Entry 5L2K (X-ray diffraction, 3.20 A resolution); this record covers chains D and E of the 4 polymer chains in the assembly.

== Chain D ==
Name: GEM42 TCR alpha chain
Organism: Homo sapiens
Chain sequence (204 residues; row label = number of the first residue in the row; note: 20 numbers in that range are skipped by the numbering (no residue carries them; nothing is unmodelled there); a row labelled like 84A-84C holds insertion residues (84A, then the next letters in order)):
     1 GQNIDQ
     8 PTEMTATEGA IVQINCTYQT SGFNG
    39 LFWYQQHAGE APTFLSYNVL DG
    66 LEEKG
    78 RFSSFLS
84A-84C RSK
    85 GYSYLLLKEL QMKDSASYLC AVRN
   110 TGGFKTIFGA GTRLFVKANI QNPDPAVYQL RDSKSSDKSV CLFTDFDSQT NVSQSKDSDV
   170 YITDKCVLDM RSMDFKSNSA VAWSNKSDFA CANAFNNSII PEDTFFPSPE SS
Unresolved in the structure: 203-221
Cystine bridges: Cys-23/Cys-104, Cys-150/Cys-200
Residues lining bound ligands: c36 gmm (70E; 6-O-[(2R,3R)-3-hydroxy-2-tetradecyldocosanoyl]-alpha-L-idopyranose): Asn-31, Tyr-55, Arg-107, Gly-111, Gly-112, Phe-113
From the paper describing this entry:
  - binding site for c36 gmm: Asn-31, Arg-107, Gly-111

== Chain E ==
Name: GEM42 TCR beta chain
Organism: Homo sapiens
Chain sequence (243 residues; numbered 1 to 256; 13 numbers in that range are skipped by the numbering (no residue carries them; nothing is unmodelled there); the number before each row is that of its first residue):
     1 NAGVTQTPKF RVLKTGQSMT LLCAQDMNHE Y
    39 MYWYRQDPGM GLRLIHYSVG EGT
    66 TAKGEVP
    74 DGYNVSRL
    83 KKQNFLLGLE SAAPSQTSVY FCASSPRLAG DEQFFGPGTR LTVLEDLKNV FPPEVAVFEP
   143 SEAEISHTQK ATLVCLATGF YPDHVELSWW VNGKEVHSGV CTDPQPLKEQ PALNDSRYAL
   203 SSRLRVSATF WQNPRNHFRC QVQFYGLSEN DEWTQDRAKP VTQIVSAEAW GRAD
Unresolved in the structure: 1
Cystine bridges: Cys-23/Cys-104, Cys-157/Cys-222
Residues lining bound ligands: c36 gmm (70E; 6-O-[(2R,3R)-3-hydroxy-2-tetradecyldocosanoyl]-alpha-L-idopyranose): Tyr-31, Pro-108, Arg-109, Leu-110, Ala-111, Gly-112, Asp-113
From the paper describing this entry:
  - contacts within the chain: Glu-30/Arg-109
  - binding site for c36 gmm: Tyr-31, Ala-111, Gly-112, Asp-113

== Chain D / chain E interface ==
Inter-chain disulfides: Cys-175(D)/Cys-183(E)
Residue-residue contacts (82):
  Phe-40(D) / Asp-113(E)
  Tyr-42(D) / Gln-115(E)  hydrogen bond (side chain-backbone)
  Tyr-42(D) / Phe-117(E)  hydrophobic
  Gln-44(D) / Gln-44(E)  hydrogen bond
  Gln-44(D) / Phe-103(E)
  Glu-48(D) / Phe-103(E)
  Ala-49(D) / Phe-103(E)  hydrophobic
  Ala-49(D) / Phe-117(E)  hydrophobic
  Ala-49(D) / Gly-118(E)
  Pro-50(D) / Leu-50(E)  hydrophobic
  Pro-50(D) / Phe-117(E)
  Phe-52(D) / Asp-113(E)
  Phe-52(D) / Glu-114(E)
  Tyr-55(D) / Asp-113(E)  hydrogen bond
  Leu-103(D) / Leu-50(E)  hydrophobic
  Arg-107(D) / Asp-113(E)  salt bridge
  Phe-113(D) / Tyr-40(E)  hydrogen bond (backbone-side chain)
  Lys-114(D) / Leu-52(E)
  Lys-114(D) / Tyr-55(E)
  Lys-114(D) / Lys-68(E)
  Thr-115(D) / Gln-115(E)
  Phe-117(D) / Tyr-42(E)
  Phe-117(D) / Leu-50(E)  hydrophobic
  Phe-117(D) / Phe-117(E)  hydrophobic
  Ala-119(D) / Met-48(E)
  Arg-122(D) / Gln-187(E)
  Asp-133(D) / His-149(E)  salt bridge
  Tyr-137(D) / Ser-143(E)
  Tyr-137(D) / Ala-145(E)
  Tyr-137(D) / Glu-146(E)
  Tyr-137(D) / His-149(E)
  Gln-138(D) / Ser-143(E)
  Leu-139(D) / Phe-140(E)
  Leu-139(D) / Glu-141(E)
  Leu-139(D) / Pro-142(E)  hydrophobic
  Leu-139(D) / Thr-154(E)
  Leu-139(D) / Val-156(E)  hydrophobic
  Arg-140(D) / Phe-140(E)
  Arg-140(D) / Glu-141(E)  hydrogen bond (backbone-backbone)
  Asp-141(D) / Val-139(E)
  Asp-141(D) / Phe-140(E)
  Ser-142(D) / Val-139(E)  hydrogen bond (side chain-backbone)
  Ser-142(D) / Glu-141(E)
  Ser-142(D) / Glu-250(E)  hydrogen bond (side chain-backbone)
  Ser-142(D) / Ala-251(E)
  Ser-148(D) / Phe-140(E)
  Val-149(D) / Phe-140(E)  hydrophobic
  Thr-153(D) / Arg-207(E)
  Asp-154(D) / Thr-150(E)
  Asp-154(D) / Arg-207(E)  salt bridge
  Tyr-170(D) / Leu-189(E)  hydrophobic
  Tyr-170(D) / Glu-191(E)
  Tyr-170(D) / Gln-192(E)
  Ile-171(D) / Leu-189(E)
  Thr-172(D) / Asp-185(E)
  Thr-172(D) / Leu-189(E)
  Thr-172(D) / Ser-203(E)
  Asp-173(D) / Asp-185(E)
  Cys-175(D) / Cys-183(E)  disulfide
  Cys-175(D) / Thr-184(E)
  Cys-175(D) / Arg-205(E)
  Val-176(D) / Cys-183(E)  hydrogen bond (backbone-side chain)
  Leu-177(D) / Gly-181(E)
  Leu-177(D) / Cys-183(E)  hydrophobic
  Leu-177(D) / Arg-207(E)
  Asp-178(D) / Gly-181(E)  hydrogen bond (backbone-backbone)
  Met-179(D) / Lys-152(E)
  Met-179(D) / Ser-180(E)  hydrogen bond (backbone-side chain)
  Met-179(D) / Arg-207(E)
  Arg-180(D) / His-179(E)
  Arg-180(D) / Ser-180(E)
  Met-182(D) / Lys-152(E)
  Met-182(D) / Ser-209(E)
  Phe-184(D) / Lys-152(E)
  Phe-184(D) / Arg-207(E)
  Ser-186(D) / Arg-207(E)
  Ser-188(D) / Arg-205(E)
  Val-190(D) / Val-156(E)  hydrophobic
  Val-190(D) / Ser-203(E)
  Val-190(D) / Arg-205(E)
  Trp-192(D) / Leu-158(E)  hydrophobic
  Trp-192(D) / Ala-201(E)  hydrophobic
Also at the interface, not in a pair above, chain D (50 interface residues in all): Ala-46, Gly-112, Ile-116, Lys-147, Leu-151, Ser-181, Ala-189
Also at the interface, not in a pair above, chain E (53 interface residues in all): Gly-47, Val-57, Gly-69, Glu-70, Gly-112, Pro-119, Ala-138, Thr-160, Val-208
From the paper, about this interface:
  - specific contacts: Arg-107(D)/Asp-113(E) (salt bridge)

== Overview ==
Chain D and chain E form an interface of 50 and 53 residues respectively; the contacts include 1 disulfide
bond, 10 hydrogen bonds and 3 salt bridges. Polar contacts include Arg-107(D)/Asp-113(E),
Asp-133(D)/His-149(E) and Asp-154(D)/Arg-207(E). The paper describes a salt bridge between Arg-107(D) and
Asp-113(E). The paper reports a binding site for c36 gmm at Asn-31(D), Arg-107(D) and Tyr-31(E) among others;
contacts within the chain involving Glu-30(E) and Arg-109(E).
Chain D is GEM42 TCR alpha chain and chain E is GEM42 TCR beta chain, both from Homo sapiens; the structure,
Crystal structure of GEM42 TCR-CD1b-GMM complex, was determined by X-ray diffraction together with 5L2J from
the same study.
